Entry 5NHT (X-ray diffraction, 3.20 A resolution); this record covers chains H and L of the 5 polymer chains in the assembly.

# Chain H
Name: HLA class I histocompatibility antigen, A-2 alpha chain
From: Homo sapiens
Notes: engineered mutation(s): A245V
UniProt: P01892 (1A02_HUMAN); residues 1-276 here correspond to UniProt positions 25-300 (UniProt number = residue number + 24)
Sequence (276 residues; each row starts with the number of its first residue):
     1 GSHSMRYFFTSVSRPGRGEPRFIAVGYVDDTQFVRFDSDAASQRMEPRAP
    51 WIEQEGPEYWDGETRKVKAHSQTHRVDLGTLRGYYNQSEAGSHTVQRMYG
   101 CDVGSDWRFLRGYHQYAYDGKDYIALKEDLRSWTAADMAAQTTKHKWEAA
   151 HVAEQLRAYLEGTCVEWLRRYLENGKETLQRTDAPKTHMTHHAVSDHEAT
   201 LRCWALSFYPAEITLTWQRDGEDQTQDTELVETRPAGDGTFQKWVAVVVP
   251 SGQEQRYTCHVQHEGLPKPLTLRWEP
Unresolved in the structure: 276
Disulfide bonds: C101-C164, C203-C259
Construct notes: conflict V245 (Ala269 in P01892)

# Chain L
Name: Beta-2-microglobulin
From: Homo sapiens
UniProt: P61769 (B2MG_HUMAN); residues 1-99 here correspond to UniProt positions 21-119 (UniProt number = residue number + 20)
Sequence (100 residues; row label = number of the first residue in the row; numbering starts at 0):
     0 MIQRTPKIQVYSRHPAENGKSNFLNCYVSGFHPSDIEVDLLKNGERIEKV
    50 EHSDLSFSKDWSFYLLYYTEFTPTEKDEYACRVNHVTLSQPKIVKWDRDM
Disulfide bonds: C25-C80
Construct notes: initiating methionine (0)
Swiss-Prot annotation at these positions:
  - modified residue: Q2 (Pyrrolidone carboxylic acid)
  - glycosylation: I1 (N-linked (Glc) (glycation) isoleucine), K19 (N-linked (Glc) (glycation) lysine), K41 (N-linked (Glc) (glycation) lysine), K48 (N-linked (Glc) (glycation) lysine), K58 (N-linked (Glc) (glycation) lysine), K91 (N-linked (Glc) (glycation) lysine), K94 (N-linked (Glc) (glycation) lysine)

# How chain H and chain L interact
Residue-residue contacts - 59 pairs, chain H then chain L:
  F8(H) with S55(L); F56(L)
  F9(H) with F56(L)
  T10(H) with L54(L); F56(L); F62(L)
  V12(H) with S33(L)
  I23(H) with L54(L)
  V25(H) with D53(L); L54(L)
  Y27(H) with S55(L); Y63(L), hydrogen bond
  Q32(H) with D53(L), hydrogen bond
  R35(H) with D53(L), salt bridge
  S92(H) with M0(L)
  H93(H) with M0(L), hydrogen bond
  Q96(H) with H31(L), hydrogen bond; F56(L); W60(L), hydrogen bond (side chain-backbone); F62(L)
  R97(H) with F56(L)
  Q115(H) with K58(L); W60(L)
  Y116(H) with W60(L)
  A117(H) with W60(L)
  D119(H) with M0(L); I1(L); H31(L)
  G120(H) with H31(L); W60(L)
  K121(H) with I1(L)
  D122(H) with W60(L), hydrogen bond
  T190(H) with D98(L)
  H192(H) with D98(L), salt bridge
  R202(H) with D98(L); M99(L)
  W204(H) with D98(L); M99(L)
  L206(H) with P14(L)
  V231(H) with Q8(L)
  E232(H) with K6(L), salt bridge; Q8(L), hydrogen bond (backbone-side chain); Y26(L); S28(L), hydrogen bond
  R234(H) with Q8(L); Y10(L); M99(L), hydrogen bond (side chain-backbone)
  P235(H) with Y10(L), hydrogen bond (backbone-side chain); Y26(L); L65(L)
  A236(H) with R12(L); N24(L), hydrogen bond (backbone-side chain)
  G237(H) with R12(L), hydrogen bond (backbone-side chain)
  D238(H) with R12(L), salt bridge; H13(L)
  Q242(H) with Y10(L); S11(L), hydrogen bond (side chain-backbone); R12(L), hydrogen bond (side chain-backbone)
  W244(H) with M99(L), hydrogen bond (side chain-backbone)
Other interface residues (no listed pair), chain H (39 interface residues in all): R17, R48, T94, M98, T233
Other interface residues (no listed pair), chain L (27 interface residues in all): D34, D59

# Overview
39 residues of chain H and 27 residues of chain L are in contact, with 15 hydrogen bonds and 4 salt bridges.
Polar contacts include R35(H)-D53(L), H192(H)-D98(L) and E232(H)-K6(L).
Here chain H is HLA class I histocompatibility antigen, A-2 alpha chain and chain L is Beta-2-microglobulin,
both from Homo sapiens. Entry 5NHT (human 199.54-16 TCR in complex with Melan-A/MART-1 (26-35) peptide and
HLA-A2) was determined by X-ray diffraction.
